8YMN - chains A and B; structure by electron microscopy, 2.50 A resolution.

[Chain A (and B)]
Name: Protein OSCA1
From: Arabidopsis thaliana
Notes: chain B of this document is another copy of the same molecule, construct and numbering; everything in this record applies to it too
Reference sequence: Q9XEA1 (CSCL5_ARATH); residues 1-772 here = UniProt positions 1-772
Chain sequence (772 residues; numbered 1 to 772; the number before each row is that of its first residue):
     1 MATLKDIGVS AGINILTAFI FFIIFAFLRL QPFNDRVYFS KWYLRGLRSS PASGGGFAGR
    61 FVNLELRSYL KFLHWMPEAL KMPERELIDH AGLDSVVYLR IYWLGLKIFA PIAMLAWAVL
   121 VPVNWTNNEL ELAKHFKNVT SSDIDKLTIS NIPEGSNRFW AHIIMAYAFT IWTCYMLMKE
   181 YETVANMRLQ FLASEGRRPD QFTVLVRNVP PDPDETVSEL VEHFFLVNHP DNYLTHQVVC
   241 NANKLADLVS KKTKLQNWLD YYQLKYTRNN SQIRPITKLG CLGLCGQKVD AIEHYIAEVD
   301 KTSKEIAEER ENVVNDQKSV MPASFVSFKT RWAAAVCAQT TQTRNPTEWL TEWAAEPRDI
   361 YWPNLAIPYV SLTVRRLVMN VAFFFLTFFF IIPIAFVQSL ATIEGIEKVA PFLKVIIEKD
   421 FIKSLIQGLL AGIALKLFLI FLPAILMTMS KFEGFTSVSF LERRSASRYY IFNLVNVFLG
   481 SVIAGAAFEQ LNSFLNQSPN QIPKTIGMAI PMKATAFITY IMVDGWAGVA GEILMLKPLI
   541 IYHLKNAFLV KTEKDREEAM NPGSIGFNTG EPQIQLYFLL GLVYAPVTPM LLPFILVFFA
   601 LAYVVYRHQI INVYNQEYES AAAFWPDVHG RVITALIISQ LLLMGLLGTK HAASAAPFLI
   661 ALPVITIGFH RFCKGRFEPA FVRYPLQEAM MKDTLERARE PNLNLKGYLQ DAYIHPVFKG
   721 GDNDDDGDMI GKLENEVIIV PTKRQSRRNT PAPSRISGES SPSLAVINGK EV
Unresolved in the structure: 1, 125-158, 409-426, 718-772
Sequence notes: engineered mutation Ala516 (Phe in Q9XEA1)
Curated features (UniProtKB/Swiss-Prot):
  - region (Cytoplasmic region required for homodimerization): Gln339 to Arg344, Leu686 to Glu688
  - glycosylation: Asn138 (N-linked (GlcNAc) asparagine)
  - mutagenesis: Gly59 (G59R: In osca1-1; defect in the perception of hyperosmolarity; when associated with D-507), Asn124 (N124Q: No effect on the molecular weight of OSCA1 when overexpressed in a heterologous system), Asn138 (N138Q: Decreases the molecular weight of OSCA1 when overexpressed in a heterologous system), Gln339 (Q339A: Slightly prevents the formation of homodimer), Thr340 (T340A: Prevents the formation of homodimer), Gly507 (G507D: In osca1-1; defect in the perception of hyperosmolarity; when associated with R-59), Glu688 (E688A: Prevents the formation of homodimer)
Reported in the primary citation:
  - mutagenesis - F516A: decreased expression

[Interface between chain A and chain B]
Contacting residue pairs - 67 pairs, chain A then chain B:
  Leu189(A) with Arg344(B)
  Phe224(A) with Gln687(B)
  Val227(A) with Met690(B)
  Asn228(A) with Trp332(B), hydrogen bond (backbone-side chain); Leu686(B), hydrogen bond (side chain-backbone); Gln687(B)
  His229(A) with Trp332(B); Leu686(B)
  Trp332(A) with Asn228(B), hydrogen bond (side chain-backbone); His229(B)
  Val336(A) with Val336(B), hydrophobic
  Gln339(A) with Gln339(B); Thr340(B), hydrogen bond; Thr341(B); Arg683(B), hydrogen bond (backbone-side chain)
  Thr340(A) with Gln339(B), hydrogen bond; Arg683(B); Leu686(B)
  Thr341(A) with Gln339(B); Arg683(B); Tyr684(B); Pro685(B); Leu686(B), hydrogen bond (backbone-backbone)
  Gln342(A) with Leu686(B); Gln687(B), hydrogen bond (backbone-backbone)
  Thr343(A) with Pro685(B); Gln687(B)
  Arg344(A) with Leu189(B); Pro685(B); Glu688(B), salt bridge
  Asn345(A) with Arg676(B), hydrogen bond
  Pro346(A) with Gly675(B); Arg676(B); Pro679(B), hydrophobic
  Thr347(A) with Gly675(B); Arg676(B)
  Leu495(A) with Ala653(B)
  Ser498(A) with Gly648(B); Lys650(B)
  Gly648(A) with Ser498(B)
  Lys650(A) with Ser498(B)
  Ala653(A) with Leu495(B)
  Gly675(A) with Pro346(B); Thr347(B)
  Arg676(A) with Asn345(B), hydrogen bond; Pro346(B); Thr347(B)
  Pro679(A) with Pro346(B), hydrophobic
  Arg683(A) with Gln339(B), hydrogen bond (side chain-backbone); Thr340(B); Thr341(B); Arg683(B)
  Tyr684(A) with Thr341(B)
  Pro685(A) with Thr341(B); Thr343(B); Arg344(B)
  Leu686(A) with Asn228(B), hydrogen bond (backbone-side chain); His229(B); Thr340(B); Thr341(B), hydrogen bond (backbone-backbone); Gln342(B)
  Gln687(A) with Phe224(B); Asn228(B); Gln342(B), hydrogen bond (backbone-backbone); Thr343(B)
  Glu688(A) with Arg344(B), salt bridge
  Met690(A) with Val227(B)
Other interface residues (no listed pair), chain A (36 interface residues in all): Asn186, Pro230, Asp231, Ala335, Asn496
Other interface residues (no listed pair), chain B (36 interface residues in all): Asn186, Pro230, Asp231, Ala335, Asn496

[Summary]
The chain A/chain B interface involves 36 residues from each chain, with 14 hydrogen bonds and 2 salt bridges.
Polar pairs include Arg344(A)-Glu688(B), Asn228(A)-Trp332(B) and Asn228(A)-Leu686(B). From UniProt: 7
mutagenesis sites on chain A. From the paper: F516A of chain A reduces expression.
Chain A and chain B are both Protein OSCA1 (Arabidopsis thaliana); the structure, OSCA1.1-F516A pre-open 2,
was determined by electron microscopy (same publication as 8YMM, 8YMO, 8YMP and 8YMQ).
